Entry 5VLK (X-ray diffraction, 2.20 A resolution); this record covers chains A and Y of the 3 polymer chains in the assembly.

# Chain A
Molecule: Proprotein convertase subtilisin/kexin type 9
From: Homo sapiens
Notes: EC 3.4.21.-
Reference sequence: Q8NBP7 (PCSK9_HUMAN); residue numbers follow UniProt; this construct covers 1-452
Sequence (460 residues; numbered 1 to 460; the number before each row is that of its first residue):
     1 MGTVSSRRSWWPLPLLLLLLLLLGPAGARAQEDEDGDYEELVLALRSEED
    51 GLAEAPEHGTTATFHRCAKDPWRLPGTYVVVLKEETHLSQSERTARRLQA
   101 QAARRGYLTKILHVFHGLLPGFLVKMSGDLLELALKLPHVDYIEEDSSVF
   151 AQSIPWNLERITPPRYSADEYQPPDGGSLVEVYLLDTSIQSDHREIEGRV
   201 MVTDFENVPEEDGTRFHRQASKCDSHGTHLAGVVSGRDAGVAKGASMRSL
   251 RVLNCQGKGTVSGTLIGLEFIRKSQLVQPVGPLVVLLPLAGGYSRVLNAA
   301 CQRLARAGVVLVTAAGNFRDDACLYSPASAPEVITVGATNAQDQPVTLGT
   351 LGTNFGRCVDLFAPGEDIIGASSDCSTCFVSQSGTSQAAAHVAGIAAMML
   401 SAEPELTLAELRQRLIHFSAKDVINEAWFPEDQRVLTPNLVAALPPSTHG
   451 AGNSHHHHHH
Unresolved in the structure: 1-60, 153-175, 213-220, 447-460
Disulfide bonds: Cys223-Cys255, Cys323-Cys358, Cys375-Cys378
Construct notes: engineered mutation Ser167 (Arg in Q8NBP7); expression tag (453-460)
Bound ions: Ca2+: Pro331, Val333, Asp360

# Chain Y
Molecule: ACE-THR-VAL-PHE-THR-SER-TRP-GLU-GLU-TYR-LEU-ASP-TRP-VAL-NH2 peptide
Sequence (15 residues; numbered 0 to 14; the number before each row is that of its first residue; numbering starts at 0):
     0 XTVFTSWEEYLDWVX
Modified positions: ACE (acetyl group) at position 0; NH2 (amino group) at position 14

# How chain A and chain Y interact
Residue-residue contacts - 15 pairs, chain A then chain Y:
  Asp238(A) - Trp6(Y)
  Ala239(A) - Trp6(Y)  hydrophobic
  Ile369(A) - Trp6(Y)  hydrophobic
  Ile369(A) - Tyr9(Y)  hydrophobic
  Ser372(A) - Val2(Y)
  Asp374(A) - Val2(Y)
  Thr377(A) - Thr4(Y)  hydrogen bond (side chain-backbone)
  Thr377(A) - Ser5(Y)
  Cys378(A) - Val2(Y)  hydrophobic
  Cys378(A) - Phe3(Y)
  Cys378(A) - Thr4(Y)
  Phe379(A) - Val2(Y)
  Phe379(A) - Phe3(Y)  hydrogen bond (backbone-backbone)
  Phe379(A) - Trp6(Y)  hydrophobic
  Val380(A) - Thr1(Y)
Interface residues without a listed pair, chain A (10 interface residues in all): Cys375
Interface residues without a listed pair, chain Y (8 interface residues in all): ACE_0

# In short
10 residues of chain A face 8 of chain Y across their interface; the contacts include 2 hydrogen bonds. Polar
contacts include Thr377(A)-Thr4(Y) and Phe379(A)-Phe3(Y). Pro331(A), Val333(A) and Asp360(A) form the Ca2+
site.
Here chain A is Proprotein convertase subtilisin/kexin type 9 (Homo sapiens) and chain Y is
ACE-THR-VAL-PHE-THR-SER-TRP-GLU-GLU-TYR-LEU-ASP-TRP-VAL-NH2 peptide. Entry 5VLK (Short PCSK9 delta-P' complex
with shrunken peptide bearing homo-Arginine) was determined by X-ray diffraction (same publication as 5VLA,
5VLH and 5VLL).
